7EYA - chains L and H of the 4 polymer chains in the assembly; structure by electron microscopy, 3.77 A resolution.

== Chain L ==
Name: Bd-804L
From: Homo sapiens
Amino-acid sequence (213 residues; row label = number of the first residue in the row):
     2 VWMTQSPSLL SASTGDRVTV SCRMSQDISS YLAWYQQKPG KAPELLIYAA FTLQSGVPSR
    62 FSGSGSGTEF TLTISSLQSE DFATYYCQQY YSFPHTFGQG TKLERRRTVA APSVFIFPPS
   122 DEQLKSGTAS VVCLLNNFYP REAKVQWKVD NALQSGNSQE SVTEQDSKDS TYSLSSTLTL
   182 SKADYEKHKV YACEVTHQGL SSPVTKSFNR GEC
Disordered / not traced: 105-214
Cystine bridges: C23-C88

== Chain H ==
Name: Bd-804H
From: Homo sapiens
Amino-acid sequence (233 residues; each row starts with the number of its first residue):
     2 VQLVESGGGL VKPGGSLRLS CAASGFTFSN YDMNWVRQAP GKGLEWVSSI SSSSTYTHYA
    62 DSVKGRFTIS RDNAKNSLYL QMNSLRAEDT AVYYCARDRA YRLGELSSLW GDDAFDIWGQ
   122 GTMVTVSSAS TKGPSVFPLA PSSKSTSGGT AALGCLVKDY FPEPVTVSWN SGALTSGVHT
   182 FPAVLQSSGL YSLSSVVTVP SSSLGTQTYI CNVNHKPSNT KVDKKVEPKS CDK
Disordered / not traced: 127-234
Cystine bridges: C22-C96

== Chain L / chain H interface ==
Contacting residue pairs (23; chain L residue first):
  Y36(L) with A115(H), hydrogen bond (side chain-backbone); F116(H); W119(H), hydrophobic
  Q38(L) with Q39(H), hydrogen bond; L45(H)
  A43(L) with G120(H)
  P44(L) with L45(H), hydrophobic; W119(H)
  L46(L) with A115(H); D117(H)
  Y49(L) with R100(H); A115(H), hydrophobic
  Y87(L) with L45(H), hydrophobic
  Q89(L) with F116(H)
  Y91(L) with D113(H); D114(H)
  F94(L) with W111(H); G112(H); D113(H)
  H96(L) with W47(H); G112(H); F116(H)
  F98(L) with L45(H)
Interface residues without a listed pair, chain L (13 interface residues in all): A34
Interface residues without a listed pair, chain H (19 interface residues in all): V37, K43, G44, H59, Y95, S109

== Summary ==
Chain L and chain H form an interface of 13 and 19 residues respectively; the contacts include 2 hydrogen
bonds. Polar pairs include Y36(L)-A115(H) and Q38(L)-Q39(H).
Here chain L is Bd-804L and chain H is Bd-804H, both from Homo sapiens. Entry 7EYA (Local CryoEM structure of
the SARS-CoV-2 S6PV2 in complex with BD-804 Fab) was determined by electron microscopy together with 7EY0 and
7EZV from the same study.
